Entry 7S8S (X-ray diffraction, 1.87 A resolution); this record covers chains A and B of the 3 polymer chains in the assembly.

Chain A:
Molecule: HLA class I histocompatibility antigen, A alpha chain
Organism: Homo sapiens
Reference sequence: U5YJK1 (U5YJK1_HUMAN); residues 1-278 here correspond to UniProt positions 25-302 (UniProt number = residue number + 24)
Chain sequence (278 residues; each row starts with the number of its first residue):
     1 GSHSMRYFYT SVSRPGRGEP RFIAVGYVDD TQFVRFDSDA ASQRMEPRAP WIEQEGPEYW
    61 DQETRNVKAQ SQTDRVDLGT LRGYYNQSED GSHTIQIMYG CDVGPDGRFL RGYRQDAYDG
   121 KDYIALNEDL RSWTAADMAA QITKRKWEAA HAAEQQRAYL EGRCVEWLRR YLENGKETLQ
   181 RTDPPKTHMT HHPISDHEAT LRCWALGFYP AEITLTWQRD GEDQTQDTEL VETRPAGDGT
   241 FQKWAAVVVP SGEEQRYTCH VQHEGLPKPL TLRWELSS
Disordered / not traced: 275-278
Disulfides: C101-C164, C203-C259
From the paper describing this entry:
  - binding site for Non-structural protein 1 peptide RVLVNGTFLK: Y7, Y9, M45, Y159

Chain B:
Molecule: Beta-2-microglobulin
Organism: Homo sapiens
Reference sequence: P61769 (B2MG_HUMAN); residues 1-99 here correspond to UniProt positions 21-119 (UniProt number = residue number + 20)
Chain sequence (100 residues; row label = number of the first residue in the row; numbering starts at 0):
     0 MIQRTPKIQV YSRHPAENGK SNFLNCYVSG FHPSDIEVDL LKNGERIEKV EHSDLSFSKD
    60 WSFYLLYYTE FTPTEKDEYA CRVNHVTLSQ PKIVKWDRDM
Construct notes: initiating methionine (0)
Swiss-Prot annotation at these positions:
  - modified residue: Q2 (Pyrrolidone carboxylic acid)
  - glycosylation: I1 (N-linked (Glc) (glycation) isoleucine), K19 (N-linked (Glc) (glycation) lysine), K41 (N-linked (Glc) (glycation) lysine), K48 (N-linked (Glc) (glycation) lysine), K58 (N-linked (Glc) (glycation) lysine), K91 (N-linked (Glc) (glycation) lysine), K94 (N-linked (Glc) (glycation) lysine)
Disulfides: C25-C80

Chain A / chain B interface:
Contacting residue pairs (58; chain A residue first):
  F8(A) - S55(B)
  F8(A) - F56(B)
  Y9(A) - F56(B)
  T10(A) - L54(B)
  T10(A) - F56(B)
  T10(A) - F62(B)
  V12(A) - S33(B)
  I23(A) - L54(B)
  V25(A) - D53(B)
  V25(A) - L54(B)
  V25(A) - S55(B)
  Y27(A) - S55(B)
  Y27(A) - Y63(B)  hydrogen bond
  Q32(A) - D53(B)  hydrogen bond
  R35(A) - D53(B)  salt bridge
  S92(A) - M0(B)
  H93(A) - M0(B)
  Q96(A) - H31(B)  hydrogen bond
  Q96(A) - F56(B)
  Q96(A) - W60(B)  hydrogen bond (side chain-backbone)
  Q96(A) - F62(B)
  I97(A) - F56(B)
  Q115(A) - W60(B)
  D116(A) - W60(B)
  A117(A) - W60(B)  hydrophobic
  D119(A) - M0(B)
  D119(A) - I1(B)
  D119(A) - H31(B)
  G120(A) - I1(B)
  G120(A) - H31(B)
  G120(A) - W60(B)
  K121(A) - I1(B)
  D122(A) - W60(B)  hydrogen bond
  H192(A) - D98(B)
  R202(A) - D98(B)  hydrogen bond (side chain-backbone)
  R202(A) - M99(B)
  W204(A) - D98(B)
  W204(A) - M99(B)
  L206(A) - P14(B)  hydrophobic
  V231(A) - Q8(B)
  E232(A) - K6(B)  salt bridge
  E232(A) - Q8(B)  hydrogen bond (backbone-side chain)
  E232(A) - S28(B)  hydrogen bond
  T233(A) - Y26(B)
  R234(A) - Q8(B)  hydrogen bond
  R234(A) - Y10(B)
  R234(A) - M99(B)  hydrogen bond (side chain-backbone)
  P235(A) - Y10(B)  hydrogen bond (backbone-side chain)
  P235(A) - Y26(B)
  A236(A) - R12(B)  hydrogen bond (backbone-side chain)
  A236(A) - N24(B)  hydrogen bond (backbone-side chain)
  G237(A) - R12(B)  hydrogen bond (backbone-side chain)
  G237(A) - L65(B)
  D238(A) - R12(B)
  Q242(A) - Y10(B)
  Q242(A) - S11(B)  hydrogen bond (side chain-backbone)
  Q242(A) - R12(B)  hydrogen bond (side chain-backbone)
  W244(A) - M99(B)  hydrogen bond (side chain-backbone)
Other interface residues (no listed pair), chain A (37 interface residues in all): R48, T94, M98
Other interface residues (no listed pair), chain B (27 interface residues in all): H13, K58, D59, R97

Summary:
The interface between chain A and chain B involves 37 residues on one side and 27 on the other; the contacts
include 17 hydrogen bonds and 2 salt bridges. Among the polar pairs are R35(A)-D53(B), E232(A)-K6(B) and
Y27(A)-Y63(B). The paper reports a binding site for Non-structural protein 1 peptide RVLVNGTFLK at Y7(A),
Y9(A) and M45(A) among others.
Chain A is HLA class I histocompatibility antigen, A alpha chain and chain B is Beta-2-microglobulin, both
from Homo sapiens; the structure, Crystal Structure of HLA A*1101 in complex with RVLVNGTFLK, an 10-mer
epitope from Influenza B, was determined by X-ray diffraction, deposited together with 7S8Q and 7S8R.
